Entry 4L9Y (X-ray diffraction, 2.10 A resolution); this record covers chains A and B of the 6 polymer chains in the assembly.

# Chain A (and B)
Protein: Malyl-CoA lyase
From: Rhodobacter sphaeroides
Notes: EC 4.1.3.24; chain B of this document is another copy of the same molecule, construct and numbering; everything in this record applies to it too
UniProt: Q3J5L6 (MCAL_RHOS4); numbering as in UniProt (aligned over 1-318)
Amino-acid sequence (339 residues; each row starts with the number of its first residue; numbers below 1 keep their minus sign (Met-20 is residue -20)):
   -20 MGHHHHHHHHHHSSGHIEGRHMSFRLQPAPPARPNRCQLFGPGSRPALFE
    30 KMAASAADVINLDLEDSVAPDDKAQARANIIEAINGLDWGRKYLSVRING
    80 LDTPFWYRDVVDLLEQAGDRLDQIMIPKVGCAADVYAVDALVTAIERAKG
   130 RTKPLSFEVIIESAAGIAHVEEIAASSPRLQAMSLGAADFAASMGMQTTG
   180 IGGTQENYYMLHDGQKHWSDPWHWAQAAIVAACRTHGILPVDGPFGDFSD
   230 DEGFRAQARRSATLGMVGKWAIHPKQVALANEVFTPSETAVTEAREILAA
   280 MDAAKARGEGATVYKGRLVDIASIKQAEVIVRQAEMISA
Not modelled in the structure: -20 to 1, 316-318 (chain B: -20 to 1, 266-318)
Differences from the reference sequence: expression tag (-20 to 0)
UniProt features mapped onto this chain:
  - binding site (substrate): Phe19, Arg24, Lys30, Arg76, Ala167, Asp168, Ile251, His252
  - binding site (Mg(2+)): Glu141, Asp168
Metal / ion sites: Mg2+: Glu141, Asp168
Small-molecule neighbours: propionyl Coenzyme A (1VU): Ala290, Thr291, Val292, Leu297, Asp299, Ala301
From the paper describing this entry:
  - Mg2+ coordination: Glu141, Asp168
  - contacts within the chain: Asp42-Arg76 (hydrogen bond)
  - specificity-determining residues: Ala167 (by similarity / conservation)
  - conformationally variable residues (domain motion, loop rearrangement): Gly174 to Tyr187, Phe263, Thr264, Pro265, Gly295
  - catalytic residues: Arg76, Asp299 (proposed by the authors, not directly observed)

# How chain A and chain B interact
Residue-residue contacts (102; chain A residue first):
  Phe3(A) - Leu80(B)
  Phe3(A) - Asp81(B)
  Gln6(A) - Ser172(B)  hydrogen bond
  Glu150(A) - Ala147(B)
  Glu150(A) - His148(B)  salt bridge
  Thr183(A) - Met189(B)
  Thr183(A) - Leu190(B)  hydrogen bond (side chain-backbone)
  Glu185(A) - His191(B)  salt bridge
  Lys195(A) - His196(B)  hydrogen bond (backbone-side chain)
  His196(A) - His196(B)
  Trp197(A) - Met189(B)
  Trp197(A) - His191(B)
  Trp197(A) - His196(B)
  Ser198(A) - Met189(B)
  Ser198(A) - Ser198(B)  hydrogen bond
  Asp199(A) - Tyr187(B)  hydrogen bond
  Asp199(A) - Met189(B)
  Asp199(A) - Ser198(B)
  His202(A) - Tyr187(B)  hydrogen bond
  His202(A) - Asp199(B)
  His202(A) - Pro200(B)
  His202(A) - His202(B)
  His202(A) - Trp203(B)  hydrogen bond (side chain-backbone)
  Trp203(A) - Trp203(B)
  Ala206(A) - Met173(B)
  Ala206(A) - Trp203(B)
  Ala207(A) - Trp203(B)  hydrophobic
  Val209(A) - Met173(B)
  Ala210(A) - Ala143(B)
  Ala210(A) - Ile146(B)  hydrophobic
  Ala210(A) - Met173(B)  hydrophobic
  Ala210(A) - Trp203(B)  hydrophobic
  Arg213(A) - Ala143(B)
  Arg213(A) - Ser172(B)
  Arg213(A) - Met173(B)  hydrogen bond (side chain-backbone)
  Arg213(A) - Gly174(B)
  Thr214(A) - Ala143(B)  hydrogen bond (side chain-backbone)
  Thr214(A) - Ala144(B)  hydrogen bond (side chain-backbone)
  Glu231(A) - Leu190(B)
  Gly232(A) - Leu190(B)
  Ala235(A) - Tyr188(B)  hydrophobic
  Arg238(A) - Asn186(B)
  Arg238(A) - Tyr188(B)  hydrogen bond
  Arg239(A) - Asn186(B)  hydrogen bond (backbone-backbone)
  Arg239(A) - Tyr187(B)
  Arg239(A) - Tyr188(B)  hydrogen bond (side chain-backbone)
  Arg239(A) - Met189(B)  hydrogen bond
  Ala241(A) - Gln176(B)  hydrogen bond (backbone-backbone)
  Thr242(A) - Met175(B)
  Thr242(A) - Gln176(B)
  Thr242(A) - Gln184(B)
  Thr242(A) - Asn186(B)  hydrogen bond (side chain-backbone)
  Leu243(A) - Met175(B)
  Leu243(A) - Tyr187(B)  hydrophobic
  Leu243(A) - Pro200(B)
  Gly244(A) - Met173(B)
  Gly244(A) - Gly174(B)
  Pro265(A) - Gln176(B)
  Glu272(A) - Thr178(B)  hydrogen bond
  Ile276(A) - Thr178(B)
  Lys284(A) - Ala48(B)
  Lys284(A) - Pro49(B)
  Lys284(A) - Asp50(B)  salt bridge
  Gly287(A) - Asp51(B)
  Gly289(A) - Asp45(B)
  Gly289(A) - Ser46(B)  hydrogen bond (backbone-backbone)
  Gly289(A) - Val47(B)
  Gly289(A) - Ala48(B)
  Ala290(A) - Ser46(B)
  Val292(A) - Phe227(B)  hydrophobic
  Gly295(A) - Asp226(B)
  Gly295(A) - Phe227(B)
  Gly295(A) - Ser228(B)  hydrogen bond (backbone-side chain)
  Arg296(A) - Thr178(B)  hydrogen bond (side chain-backbone)
  Arg296(A) - Gly179(B)
  Arg296(A) - Gly225(B)
  Arg296(A) - Asp226(B)
  Arg296(A) - Phe227(B)
  Leu297(A) - Ile180(B)
  Leu297(A) - Gly225(B)  hydrogen bond (backbone-backbone)
  Leu297(A) - Phe227(B)
  Leu297(A) - Ile251(B)  hydrophobic
  Asp299(A) - Asp45(B)
  Ile300(A) - Asp45(B)  hydrogen bond (backbone-backbone)
  Ile300(A) - Val47(B)
  Ala301(A) - Asp45(B)
  Ala301(A) - Ala167(B)  hydrophobic
  Ala301(A) - Asp168(B)
  Lys304(A) - Lys107(B)
  Lys304(A) - Ala171(B)
  Gln305(A) - Ala167(B)
  Gln305(A) - Ala170(B)
  Gln305(A) - Ala171(B)
  Gln305(A) - Thr177(B)  hydrogen bond (side chain-backbone)
  Gln305(A) - Thr178(B)
  Gln305(A) - Gly179(B)  hydrogen bond (side chain-backbone)
  Val308(A) - Ala171(B)
  Val308(A) - Gly174(B)
  Val308(A) - Met175(B)
  Val308(A) - Gln176(B)
  Ile309(A) - Gln176(B)
  Ile309(A) - Thr177(B)
Interface residues without a listed pair, chain A (53 interface residues in all): Arg4, Leu5, Gly182, Pro200, Glu288, Ser302, Ala306, Gln312
Interface residues without a listed pair, chain B (49 interface residues in all): Glu44, Lys195, Trp201

# Summary
53 residues of chain A face 49 of chain B across their interface; the contacts include 24 hydrogen bonds and 3
salt bridges. Polar pairs include Glu150(A)-His148(B), Glu185(A)-His191(B) and Lys284(A)-Asp50(B). Bound to
chain A: propionyl Coenzyme A. From the paper: catalytic residues Arg76(A) and Asp299(A); Mg2+ coordination by
Glu141(A) and Asp168(A).
Both chains are Malyl-CoA lyase (Rhodobacter sphaeroides). Entry 4L9Y (Crystal Structure of Rhodobacter
sphaeroides malyl-CoA lyase in complex with magnesium, glyoxylate, and propionyl-CoA) was determined by X-ray
diffraction, deposited together with 4L7Z, 4L80 and 4L9Z.
